Entry 3IPK (X-ray diffraction, 2.04 A resolution); this record covers chain A.

[Chain A]
Name: AgI/II
Source organism: Streptococcus mutans
UniProt: A8R5D9 (A8R5D9_STRMU); numbering as in UniProt (aligned over 386-874)
Sequence (497 residues; numbered 386 to 882; the number before each row is that of its first residue):
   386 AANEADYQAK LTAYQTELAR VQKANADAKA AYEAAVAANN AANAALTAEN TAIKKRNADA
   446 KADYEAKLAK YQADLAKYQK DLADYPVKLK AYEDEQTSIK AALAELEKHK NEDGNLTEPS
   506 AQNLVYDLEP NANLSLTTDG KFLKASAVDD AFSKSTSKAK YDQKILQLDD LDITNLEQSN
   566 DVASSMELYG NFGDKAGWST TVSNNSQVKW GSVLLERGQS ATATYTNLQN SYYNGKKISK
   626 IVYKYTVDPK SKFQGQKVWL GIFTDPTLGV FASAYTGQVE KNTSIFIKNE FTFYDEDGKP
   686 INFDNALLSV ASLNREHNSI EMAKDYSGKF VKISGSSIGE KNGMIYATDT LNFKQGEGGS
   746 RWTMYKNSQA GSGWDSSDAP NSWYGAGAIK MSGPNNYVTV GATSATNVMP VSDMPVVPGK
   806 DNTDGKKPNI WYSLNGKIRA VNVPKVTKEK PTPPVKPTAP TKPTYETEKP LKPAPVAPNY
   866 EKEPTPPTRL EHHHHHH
Unresolved in the structure: 875-882
Differences from the reference sequence: expression tag (875-882)
Metal / ion sites: Ca2+: Ser-697, Asn-699, Glu-706
Residues lining bound ligands: phenylmethanesulfonic acid (PMS): Thr-586, Ser-697, Asp-760, Ser-761, Ser-762, Trp-816, Arg-824
From the paper describing this entry:
  - conformationally variable residues (domain motion): Pro-471

[In short]
Ligands of chain A: phenylmethanesulfonic acid. Ser-697, Asn-699 and Glu-706 form the Ca2+ site. From the
paper: conformational variability at Pro-471.
Chain A is AgI/II (Streptococcus mutans); the structure, Crystal Structure of A3VP1 of AgI/II of Streptococcus
mutans, was determined by X-ray diffraction, deposited together with 3IOX.
